Entry 2WJG (X-ray diffraction, 2.20 A resolution); this record covers chain A.

Chain A:
Protein: Ferrous iron transport protein B homolog
Organism: Methanocaldococcus jannaschii
Notes: fragment: feob g-domain, residues 1-184
UniProt: Q57986 (FEOB_METJA); residue numbers follow UniProt; this construct covers 1-184
Chain sequence (188 residues; numbered -3 to 184; the number before each row is that of its first residue; numbers below 1 keep their minus sign (Gly-3 is residue -3)):
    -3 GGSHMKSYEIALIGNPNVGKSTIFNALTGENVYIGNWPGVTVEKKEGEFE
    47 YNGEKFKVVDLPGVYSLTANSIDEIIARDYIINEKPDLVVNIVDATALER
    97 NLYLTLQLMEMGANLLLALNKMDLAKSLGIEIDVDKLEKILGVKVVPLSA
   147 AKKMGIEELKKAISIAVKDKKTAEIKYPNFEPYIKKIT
Not modelled in the structure: 167-184
Construct notes: conflict Glu154 (Asp in Q57986)
Curated features (UniProtKB/Swiss-Prot):
  - binding site (GTP): Gly10 to Ser17, Gly35 to Glu39, Asp56 to Gly59, Asn116 to Asp119, Ser145 to Ala147
  - binding site (Mg(2+)): Asn21, Ala22, Thr24, Gly25
  - mutagenesis: Lys41 (K41A: Slight decrease in GTP hydrolysis rate), Tyr61 (Y61F: No change in GTP hydrolysis rate)
Small-molecule neighbours: GDP (guanosine-5'-diphosphate): Asn11, Pro12, Asn13, Val14, Gly15, Lys16, Ser17, Thr18, Asn116, Lys117, Asp119, Leu120, Ser145, Ala146, Ala147

Summary:
Bound to chain A: GDP. UniProt lists 24 GTP-binding residues, 4 Mg2+-binding residues and 2 mutagenesis sites.
Chain A is Ferrous iron transport protein B homolog (Methanocaldococcus jannaschii); the structure, Structure
and function of the FeoB G-domain from Methanococcus jannaschii, was determined by X-ray diffraction (same
publication as 2WJH, 2WJI and 2WJJ).
